PDB entry 6HXJ | X-ray diffraction, 2.58 A resolution | chains B and F of the 8 polymer chains in the assembly

Chain B (and F):
Protein: ATP-citrate lyase alpha-subunit
From: Chlorobium limicola
Notes: chain F of this document is another copy of the same molecule, construct and numbering; everything in this record applies to it too
UniProt: Q9AJC4 (Q9AJC4_CHLLI); numbering as in UniProt (aligned over 1-608)
Amino-acid sequence (617 residues; each row starts with the number of its first residue):
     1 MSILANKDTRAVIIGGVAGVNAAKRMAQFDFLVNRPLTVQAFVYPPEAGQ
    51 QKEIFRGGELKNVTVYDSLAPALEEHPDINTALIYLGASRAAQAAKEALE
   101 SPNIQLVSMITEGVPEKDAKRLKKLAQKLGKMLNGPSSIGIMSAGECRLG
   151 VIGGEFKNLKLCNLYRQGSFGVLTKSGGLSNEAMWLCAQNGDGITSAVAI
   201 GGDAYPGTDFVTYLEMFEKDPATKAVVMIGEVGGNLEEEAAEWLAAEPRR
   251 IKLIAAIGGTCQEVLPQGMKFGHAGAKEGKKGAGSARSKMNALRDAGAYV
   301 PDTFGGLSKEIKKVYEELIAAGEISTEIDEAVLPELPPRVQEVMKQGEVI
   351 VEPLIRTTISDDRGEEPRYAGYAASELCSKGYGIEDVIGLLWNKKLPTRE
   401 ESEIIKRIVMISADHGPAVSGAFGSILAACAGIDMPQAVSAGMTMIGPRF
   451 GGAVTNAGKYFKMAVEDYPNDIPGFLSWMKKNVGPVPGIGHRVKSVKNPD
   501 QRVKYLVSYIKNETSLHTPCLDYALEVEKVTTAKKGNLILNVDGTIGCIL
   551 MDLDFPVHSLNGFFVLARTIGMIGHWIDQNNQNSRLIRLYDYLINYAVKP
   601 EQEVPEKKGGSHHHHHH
Unresolved in the structure: 1, 266-282, 608-617 (chain F: 1, 266-283, 608-617)
Sequence notes: expression tag (609-617)
Small-molecule neighbours:
  - coenzyme A (COA), molecule 1: Gly16, Ala18, Tyr44, Pro45, Pro46, Tyr85, Leu86, Gly87, Arg90, Ile110, Thr111, Glu112, Val151
  - coenzyme A (COA), molecule 2: Lys480, Pro485, Val486, Ile489, Thr531, Lys534, Lys535, Leu538
  - citrate anion (FLC), molecule 1: Glu112, Ile139, Gly178
  - citrate anion (FLC), molecule 2: His415, Val419, Arg449, Phe450, Gly451, His491, Arg502, Asn541, Val542, Asp543, Phe564, Arg568

How chain B and chain F interact:
Residue-residue contacts - 108 pairs, chain B then chain F:
  Gln51(B) with Arg356(F), hydrogen bond (backbone-side chain); Thr358(F)
  Glu53(B) with Pro353(F); Arg356(F), salt bridge
  Phe55(B) with Val351(F)
  Gly57(B) with Ile350(F)
  Gly58(B) with Gly347(F)
  Leu60(B) with Pro353(F), hydrophobic
  Pro337(B) with Gly347(F); Glu348(F); Ile350(F)
  Pro338(B) with Glu348(F); Val349(F); Ile350(F), hydrogen bond (backbone-backbone)
  Arg339(B) with Ile350(F)
  Val340(B) with Val340(F), hydrophobic; Val349(F), hydrophobic; Ile350(F), hydrogen bond (backbone-backbone); Val351(F), hydrophobic
  Val343(B) with Val349(F), hydrophobic
  Gly347(B) with Pro337(F)
  Glu348(B) with Pro337(F); Pro338(F)
  Val349(B) with Gly58(F); Pro337(F); Pro338(F); Arg339(F); Val340(F), hydrophobic; Val343(F), hydrophobic
  Ile350(B) with Phe55(F), hydrophobic; Gly57(F); Gly58(F); Pro337(F); Pro338(F), hydrogen bond (backbone-backbone); Arg339(F); Val340(F), hydrogen bond (backbone-backbone)
  Val351(B) with Phe55(F); Val340(F), hydrophobic
  Glu352(B) with Glu53(F); Phe55(F)
  Pro353(B) with Glu53(F); Leu60(F)
  Arg356(B) with Gln51(F); Glu53(F), salt bridge
  His415(B) with Arg588(F)
  Pro417(B) with Ile594(F), hydrophobic; Tyr596(F)
  Ala418(B) with Arg588(F); Leu589(F), hydrogen bond (backbone-backbone); Ile594(F), hydrophobic
  Val419(B) with Arg588(F)
  Ser420(B) with Leu586(F); Ile587(F), hydrogen bond (side chain-backbone)
  Phe423(B) with Phe423(F), hydrophobic; Leu427(F), hydrophobic
  Gly424(B) with Met445(F)
  Leu427(B) with Phe423(F), hydrophobic; Leu427(F), hydrophobic
  Ala428(B) with Met445(F), hydrophobic
  Cys430(B) with Arg449(F), hydrogen bond (backbone-side chain)
  Ala431(B) with Met445(F); Arg449(F)
  Gly432(B) with Pro448(F)
  Ile433(B) with Thr444(F); Met445(F); Ile446(F); Gly447(F)
  Gln437(B) with Thr444(F)
  Ala441(B) with Thr444(F)
  Thr444(B) with Ile433(F); Gln437(F); Ala441(F)
  Met445(B) with Gly424(F); Ala428(F), hydrophobic; Ala431(F); Ile433(F)
  Ile446(B) with Ile433(F)
  Gly447(B) with Ile433(F)
  Pro448(B) with Gly432(F)
  Arg449(B) with Cys430(F), hydrogen bond (side chain-backbone); Ala431(F); Gly432(F); Ser584(F), hydrogen bond (side chain-backbone); Arg585(F); Leu586(F)
  Arg492(B) with Arg585(F); Leu586(F), hydrogen bond (side chain-backbone); Arg588(F)
  Val493(B) with Arg588(F)
  Ser584(B) with Arg449(F), hydrogen bond (backbone-side chain)
  Arg585(B) with Arg449(F)
  Leu586(B) with Ser420(F); Arg449(F); Phe450(F), hydrophobic; Arg492(F), hydrogen bond (backbone-side chain)
  Ile587(B) with Ser420(F), hydrogen bond (backbone-side chain)
  Arg588(B) with His415(F); Ala418(F); Val419(F); Arg492(F); Val493(F)
  Leu589(B) with Ala418(F), hydrogen bond (backbone-backbone)
  Tyr592(B) with Leu593(F)
  Leu593(B) with Tyr592(F); Leu593(F), hydrophobic
  Ile594(B) with Pro417(F), hydrophobic; Ala418(F), hydrophobic
  Tyr596(B) with Pro417(F)
Other interface residues (no listed pair), chain B (55 interface residues in all): Asn62, Thr358, Phe450
Other interface residues (no listed pair), chain F (54 interface residues in all): Ala438

In short:
55 residues of chain B face 54 of chain F across their interface, with 15 hydrogen bonds and 2 salt bridges.
Among the polar pairs are Glu53(B)-Arg356(F), Gln51(B)-Arg356(F) and Ser420(B)-Ile587(F). Bound to chain B:
citrate anion and coenzyme A.
Both chains are ATP-citrate lyase alpha-subunit (Chlorobium limicola). Entry 6HXJ (Structure of ATP citrate
lyase from Chlorobium limicola in complex with citrate and coenzyme A) was determined by X-ray diffraction
together with 6HXI and 6HXQ from the same study.
